Entry 6VRX (X-ray diffraction, 2.54 A resolution); this record covers chain A.

== Chain A ==
Protein: Peptidylprolyl isomerase
From: Mucor circinelloides
Notes: EC 5.2.1.8
UniProt: U3N5X4 (U3N5X4_MUCCI); residues 1-108 here = UniProt positions 1-108
Sequence (111 residues; numbered -2 to 108; the number before each row is that of its first residue; numbers below 1 keep their minus sign (Gly-2 is residue -2)):
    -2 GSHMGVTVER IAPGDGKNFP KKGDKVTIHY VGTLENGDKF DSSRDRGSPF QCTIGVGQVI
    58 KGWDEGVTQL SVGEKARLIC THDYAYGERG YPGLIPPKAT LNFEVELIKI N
Not modelled in the structure: -2 to 0
Construct notes: expression tag (-2 to 0)
Ligand contacts: FK5 (8-deethyl-8-[but-3-enyl]-ascomycin): Tyr27, Phe37, Asp38, Arg43, Phe47, Gln55, Val56, Ile57, Trp60, Ala82, Tyr83, Tyr88, Leu91, Ile92, Phe100
From the paper describing this entry:
  - binding site for FK5: Tyr27, Asp38, Gln55, Ile57, Tyr83
  - mutagenesis - Y88F: decreased growth in response to FK5
  - mutagenesis - Y88F: unchanged localization to FK5
  - binding site for FK5: Phe37, Phe47, Val56, Trp60 (from molecular simulation)

== In short ==
Ligands of chain A: compound FK5. From the paper: a binding site for FK5 at Tyr27, Asp38 and Gln55 among
others; Y88F reduces growth in response to FK5.
Chain A is Peptidylprolyl isomerase (Mucor circinelloides); the structure, Mucor circinelloides FKBP12 protein
bound with FK506 in P3221 space group, was determined by X-ray diffraction together with 6VCT, 6VCU and 6VCV
from the same study.
